6RDU - chains A and J of the 31 polymer chains in the assembly; structure by electron microscopy, 3.50 A resolution.

Chain A (and J):
Molecule: Mitochondrial ATP synthase subunit c
From: Polytomella sp. Pringsheim 198.80
Notes: chain J of this document is another copy of the same molecule, construct and numbering; everything in this record applies to it too
UniProt: D7P7X5 (D7P7X5_9CHLO); residues 1-127 here = UniProt positions 1-127
Sequence (127 residues; numbered 1 to 127; the number before each row is that of its first residue):
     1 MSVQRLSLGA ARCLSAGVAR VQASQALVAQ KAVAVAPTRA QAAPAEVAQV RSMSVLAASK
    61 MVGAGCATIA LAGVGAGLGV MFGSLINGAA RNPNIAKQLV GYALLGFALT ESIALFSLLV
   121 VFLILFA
Not modelled in the structure: 1-53

Chain A / chain J interface:
Pairs across the interface - 81 pairs, chain A then chain J:
  Val55(A) - Ser54(J)
  Val55(A) - Val55(J)  hydrophobic
  Val55(A) - Ala58(J)
  Leu56(A) - Ala57(J)
  Leu56(A) - Ala58(J)  hydrophobic
  Leu56(A) - Met61(J)  hydrophobic
  Ser59(A) - Ala58(J)  hydrogen bond (side chain-backbone)
  Ser59(A) - Met61(J)
  Ser59(A) - Val62(J)
  Lys60(A) - Met61(J)
  Val62(A) - Val62(J)  hydrophobic
  Gly63(A) - Met61(J)
  Gly63(A) - Val62(J)
  Gly63(A) - Gly65(J)
  Cys66(A) - Gly65(J)
  Cys66(A) - Cys66(J)
  Cys66(A) - Ile69(J)
  Ala67(A) - Gly65(J)
  Ala67(A) - Thr68(J)
  Ile69(A) - Ile69(J)  hydrophobic
  Ala70(A) - Thr68(J)
  Ala70(A) - Ile69(J)
  Ala70(A) - Leu71(J)  hydrophobic
  Ala70(A) - Ala72(J)
  Gly73(A) - Ala72(J)
  Gly73(A) - Gly75(J)
  Gly73(A) - Ala76(J)  hydrogen bond (backbone-backbone)
  Val74(A) - Leu71(J)
  Val74(A) - Gly75(J)
  Gly77(A) - Gly75(J)
  Gly77(A) - Ala76(J)
  Gly77(A) - Gly79(J)
  Val80(A) - Gly79(J)
  Val80(A) - Val80(J)  hydrophobic
  Met81(A) - Gly79(J)
  Met81(A) - Phe82(J)
  Met81(A) - Gly83(J)
  Ser84(A) - Gly83(J)  hydrogen bond (side chain-backbone)
  Ser84(A) - Ile86(J)
  Ser84(A) - Asn87(J)  hydrogen bond
  Leu85(A) - Ile86(J)  hydrophobic
  Asn87(A) - Asn87(J)  hydrogen bond
  Gly88(A) - Asn87(J)  hydrogen bond (backbone-side chain)
  Gly88(A) - Ala90(J)
  Arg91(A) - Ala90(J)
  Asn92(A) - Ala90(J)  hydrogen bond (side chain-backbone)
  Asn92(A) - Pro93(J)
  Ile95(A) - Pro93(J)  hydrophobic
  Gln98(A) - Ala96(J)
  Leu99(A) - Ile86(J)
  Leu99(A) - Ala89(J)
  Leu99(A) - Ala90(J)  hydrophobic
  Tyr102(A) - Ala89(J)  hydrophobic
  Tyr102(A) - Ala96(J)  hydrogen bond (side chain-backbone)
  Tyr102(A) - Val100(J)  hydrophobic
  Ala103(A) - Ile86(J)  hydrophobic
  Leu105(A) - Phe82(J)  hydrophobic
  Gly106(A) - Phe82(J)
  Leu109(A) - Phe82(J)  hydrophobic
  Leu109(A) - Leu104(J)  hydrophobic
  Leu109(A) - Phe107(J)  hydrophobic
  Thr110(A) - Leu78(J)
  Thr110(A) - Phe82(J)
  Ser112(A) - Glu111(J)
  Ile113(A) - Leu71(J)  hydrophobic
  Ile113(A) - Val74(J)  hydrophobic
  Ile113(A) - Leu78(J)  hydrophobic
  Ile113(A) - Glu111(J)
  Phe116(A) - Glu111(J)
  Phe116(A) - Leu115(J)  hydrophobic
  Phe116(A) - Leu118(J)  hydrophobic
  Ser117(A) - Leu71(J)
  Val120(A) - Thr68(J)
  Val120(A) - Leu118(J)  hydrophobic
  Val120(A) - Val121(J)  hydrophobic
  Leu123(A) - Phe122(J)  hydrophobic
  Leu123(A) - Leu125(J)  hydrophobic
  Ile124(A) - Met61(J)
  Ile124(A) - Ala64(J)  hydrophobic
  Ile124(A) - Leu125(J)  hydrophobic
  Ala127(A) - Phe126(J)
Also at the interface, not in a pair above, chain J (40 interface residues in all): Ser84, Leu85, Ala114

In short:
38 residues of chain A face 40 of chain J across their interface, with 8 hydrogen bonds. Polar contacts
include Ser59(A)-Ala58(J), Ser84(A)-Gly83(J) and Ser84(A)-Asn87(J).
Chain A and chain J are both Mitochondrial ATP synthase subunit c (Polytomella sp. Pringsheim 198.80); the
structure, Cryo-EM structure of Polytomella F-ATP synthase, Rotary substate 1E, monomer-masked refinement, was
determined by electron microscopy, deposited together with 6RD4, 6RD5, 6RD6, 6RD7, 6RD8, 6RD9 and 46 further
entries.
